Entry 4C48 (X-ray diffraction, 3.30 A resolution); this record covers chains A and B of the 3 polymer chains in the assembly.

# Chain A
Protein: Acriflavine resistance protein B
Organism: Escherichia coli K-12
UniProt: P31224 (ACRB_ECOLI); numbering as in UniProt (aligned over 1-1047)
Amino-acid sequence (1047 residues; numbered 1 to 1047; the number before each row is that of its first residue):
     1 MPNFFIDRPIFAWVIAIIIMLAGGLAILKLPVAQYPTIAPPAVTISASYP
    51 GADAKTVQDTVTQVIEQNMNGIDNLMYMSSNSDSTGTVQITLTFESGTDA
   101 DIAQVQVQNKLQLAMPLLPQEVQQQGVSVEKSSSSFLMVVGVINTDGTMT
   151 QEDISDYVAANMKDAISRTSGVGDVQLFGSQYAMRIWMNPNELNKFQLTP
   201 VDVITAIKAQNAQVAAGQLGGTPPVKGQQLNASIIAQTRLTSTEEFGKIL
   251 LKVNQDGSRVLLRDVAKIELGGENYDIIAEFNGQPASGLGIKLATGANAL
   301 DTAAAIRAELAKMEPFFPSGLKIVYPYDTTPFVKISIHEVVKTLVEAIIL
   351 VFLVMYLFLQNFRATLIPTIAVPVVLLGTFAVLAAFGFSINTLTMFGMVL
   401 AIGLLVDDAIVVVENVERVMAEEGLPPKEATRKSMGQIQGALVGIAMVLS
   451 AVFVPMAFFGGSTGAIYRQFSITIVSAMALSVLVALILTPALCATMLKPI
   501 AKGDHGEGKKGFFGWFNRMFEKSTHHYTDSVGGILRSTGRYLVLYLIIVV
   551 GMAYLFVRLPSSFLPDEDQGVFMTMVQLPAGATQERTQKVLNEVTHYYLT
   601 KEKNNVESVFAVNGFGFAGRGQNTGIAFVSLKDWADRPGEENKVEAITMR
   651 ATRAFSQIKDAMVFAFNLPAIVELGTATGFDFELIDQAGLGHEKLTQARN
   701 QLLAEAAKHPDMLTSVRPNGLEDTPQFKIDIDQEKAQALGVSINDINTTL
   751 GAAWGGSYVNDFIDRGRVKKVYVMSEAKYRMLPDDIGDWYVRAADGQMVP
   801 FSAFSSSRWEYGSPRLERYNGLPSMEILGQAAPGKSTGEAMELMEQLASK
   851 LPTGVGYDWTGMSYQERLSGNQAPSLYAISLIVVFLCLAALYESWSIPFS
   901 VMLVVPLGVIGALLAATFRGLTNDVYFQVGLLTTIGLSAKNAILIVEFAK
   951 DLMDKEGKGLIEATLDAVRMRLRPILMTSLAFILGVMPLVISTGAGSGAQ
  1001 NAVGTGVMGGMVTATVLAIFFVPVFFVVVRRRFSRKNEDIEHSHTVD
Unresolved in the structure: 674-678, 1038-1047
Metal / ion sites: Ni2+: His525, Asp529
Swiss-Prot annotation at these positions:
  - mutagenesis: His526 (H526Y: Partially restores chloramphenicol resistance to an AcrZ G30R mutant)

# Chain B
Protein: Darpin
Organism: Synthetic construct
Notes: antibody fragment or engineered binder
Amino-acid sequence (169 residues; each row starts with the number of its first residue):
     1 MRGSHHHHHHGSDLGKKLLEAARAGRDDEVRILMANGADVNAADVVGWTP
    51 LHLAAYWGHLEIVEVLLKNGADVNAYDTLGSTPLHLAAHFGHLEIVEVLL
   101 KNGADVNAKDDNGITPLHLAANRGHLEIVEVLLKYGADVNAQDKFGKTAF
   151 DISINNGNEDLAEILQKLN
Unresolved in the structure: 1-14, 167-169

# How chain A and chain B interact
Contacting residue pairs - 26 pairs, chain A then chain B:
  Glu722(A) - Arg23(B)  salt bridge
  Asp723(A) - Arg23(B)  hydrogen bond (backbone-side chain)
  Phe727(A) - Leu79(B)  hydrophobic
  Asp732(A) - Phe145(B)
  Glu734(A) - Lys147(B)  salt bridge
  Lys735(A) - Phe145(B)  hydrogen bond (side chain-backbone)
  Lys735(A) - Lys147(B)
  Ser802(A) - Lys144(B)  hydrogen bond (backbone-side chain)
  Ala803(A) - Phe145(B)
  Phe804(A) - Phe145(B)  hydrophobic
  Ser805(A) - Asn112(B)
  Ser805(A) - Lys144(B)
  Ser805(A) - Phe145(B)
  Ser806(A) - Asn112(B)
  Ser806(A) - Phe145(B)
  Ser807(A) - Leu79(B)
  Ser807(A) - Asn112(B)  hydrogen bond (backbone-side chain)
  Arg808(A) - Leu79(B)
  Trp809(A) - Val46(B)  hydrophobic
  Trp809(A) - Trp48(B)
  Trp809(A) - Thr78(B)
  Trp809(A) - Leu79(B)
  Glu810(A) - Tyr56(B)
  Tyr811(A) - Trp48(B)  hydrophobic
  Tyr811(A) - Leu53(B)
  Tyr811(A) - Tyr56(B)  hydrogen bond (backbone-side chain)
Also at the interface, not in a pair above, chain A (17 interface residues in all): Thr696
Also at the interface, not in a pair above, chain B (14 interface residues in all): Asp44, Trp57, Asp110

# Overview
17 residues of chain A face 14 of chain B across their interface; the contacts include 5 hydrogen bonds and 2
salt bridges. Among the polar pairs are Glu722(A)-Arg23(B), Glu734(A)-Lys147(B) and Asp723(A)-Arg23(B).
UniProt lists one mutagenesis site on chain A.
Chain A is Acriflavine resistance protein B (Escherichia coli K-12) and chain B is Darpin (Synthetic
construct); the structure, Crystal structure of AcrB-AcrZ complex, was determined by X-ray diffraction,
deposited together with 4CDI.
